Entry 5SB5 (X-ray diffraction, 2.31 A resolution); this record covers chains B and E of the 6 polymer chains in the assembly.

[Chain B]
Name: Tubulin beta-2B chain
Organism: Bos taurus
UniProt: Q6B856 (TBB2B_BOVIN); the author numbering skips numbers that UniProt does not, so the offset changes along the chain: 1-42 = UniProt 1-42; 45-360 = UniProt 43-358; 369-455 = UniProt 359-445
Chain sequence (445 residues; row label = number of the first residue in the row; note: 10 numbers in that range are skipped by the numbering (no residue carries them; nothing is unmodelled there)):
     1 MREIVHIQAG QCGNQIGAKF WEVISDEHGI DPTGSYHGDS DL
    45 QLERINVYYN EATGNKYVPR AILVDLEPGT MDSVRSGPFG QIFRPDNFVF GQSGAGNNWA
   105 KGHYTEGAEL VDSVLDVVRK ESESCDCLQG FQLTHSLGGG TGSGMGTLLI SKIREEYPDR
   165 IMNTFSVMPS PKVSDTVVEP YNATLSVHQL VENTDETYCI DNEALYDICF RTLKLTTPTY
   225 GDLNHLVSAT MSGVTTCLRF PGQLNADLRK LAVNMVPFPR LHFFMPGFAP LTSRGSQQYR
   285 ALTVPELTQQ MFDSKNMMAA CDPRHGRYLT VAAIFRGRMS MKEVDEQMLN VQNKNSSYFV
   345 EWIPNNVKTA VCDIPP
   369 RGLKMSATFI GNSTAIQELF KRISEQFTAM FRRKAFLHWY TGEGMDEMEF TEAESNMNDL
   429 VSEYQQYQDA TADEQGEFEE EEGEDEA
Not modelled in the structure: 278-281, 438-455
Metal / ion sites: Mg2+: Gln11 (together with GDP); Ca2+: Glu113 (shared with 1 residue of chain C)
Residues lining bound ligands:
  - 4CJ (N-{4-[2-(3-fluoroanilino)-1,3-thiazol-4-yl]phenyl}acetamide): Gly100, Asn101, Asn102, Lys105, Val182, Trp407
  - GDP (guanosine-5'-diphosphate): Gly10, Gln11, Cys12, Gln15, Ile16, Asp69, Asn101, Ser140, Gly142, Gly143, Gly144, Thr145, Gly146, Ser147, Val171, Pro173, Val177, Asp179, Glu183, Asn206, Leu209, Tyr224, Leu227, Asn228

[Chain E]
Name: Stathmin-4
Organism: Rattus norvegicus
UniProt: P63043 (STMN4_RAT); residues 5-145 here correspond to UniProt positions 49-189 (UniProt number = residue number + 44)
Chain sequence (143 residues; row label = number of the first residue in the row):
     3 MADMEVIELN KCTSGQSFEV ILKPPSFDGV PEFNASLPRR RDPSLEEIQK KLEAAEERRK
    63 YQEAELLKHL AEKREHEREV IQKAIEENNN FIKMAKEKLA QKMESNKENR EAHLAAMLER
   123 LQEKDKHAEE VRKNKELKEE ASR
Not modelled in the structure: 3-5, 29-43, 144-145
Construct notes: initiating methionine (3); expression tag (4)

[Chain B / chain E interface]
Contacting residue pairs (26):
  His107(B) - Lys75(E)  hydrogen bond
  Tyr108(B) - His78(E)  hydrogen bond
  Tyr108(B) - Glu79(E)
  Tyr108(B) - Val82(E)  hydrophobic
  Tyr108(B) - Ile83(E)
  Leu152(B) - Glu79(E)
  Ser155(B) - Leu72(E)
  Ser155(B) - Lys75(E)
  Ser155(B) - Arg76(E)  hydrogen bond
  Lys156(B) - Arg76(E)
  Lys156(B) - Glu79(E)  salt bridge
  Arg158(B) - Leu68(E)
  Glu159(B) - Leu69(E)
  Glu159(B) - Leu72(E)
  Glu159(B) - Arg76(E)  salt bridge
  Pro162(B) - Glu65(E)
  Gln193(B) - Lys75(E)
  Glu196(B) - His71(E)  salt bridge
  Thr409(B) - Glu89(E)
  Glu411(B) - Val82(E)
  Glu411(B) - Ala86(E)
  Gly412(B) - Val82(E)
  Gly412(B) - Lys85(E)
  Gly412(B) - Ala86(E)
  Met413(B) - Val82(E)
  Glu417(B) - His78(E)  salt bridge
Other interface residues (no listed pair), chain B (17 interface residues in all): Thr109, Gly410

[Overview]
17 residues of chain B and 14 residues of chain E are in contact, with 3 hydrogen bonds and 4 salt bridges.
Polar contacts include Lys156(B)-Glu79(E), Glu159(B)-Arg76(E) and Glu196(B)-His71(E). Chain B binds GDP and
compound 4CJ.
Here chain B is Tubulin beta-2B chain (Bos taurus) and chain E is Stathmin-4 (Rattus norvegicus). Entry 5SB5
(Tubulin-todalam-9-complex) was determined by X-ray diffraction together with 5SB3, 5SB4, 5SB6, 5SB7 and 7Z7D
from the same study.
